PDB entry 7K5Y | electron microscopy, 2.76 A resolution | chains D and J of the 13 polymer chains in the assembly

# Chain D
Name: Histone H2B type 1-J
Organism: Homo sapiens
UniProt: P06899 (H2B1J_HUMAN); residues 0-125 here correspond to UniProt positions 1-126 (UniProt number = residue number + 1)
Chain sequence (126 residues; row label = number of the first residue in the row; numbering starts at 0):
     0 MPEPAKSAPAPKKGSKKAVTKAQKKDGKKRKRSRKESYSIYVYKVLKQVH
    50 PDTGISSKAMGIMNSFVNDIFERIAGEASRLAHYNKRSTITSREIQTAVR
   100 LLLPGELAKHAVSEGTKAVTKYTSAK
Disordered / not traced: 0-29, 125
Swiss-Prot annotation at these positions:
  - modified residue: Pro-1 (N-acetylproline), Glu-2 (ADP-ribosyl glutamic acid), Lys-5 (N6-(2-hydroxyisobutyryl)lysine), Ser-6 (ADP-ribosylserine), Lys-11 (N6-(beta-hydroxybutyryl)lysine), Lys-12 (N6-(2-hydroxyisobutyryl)lysine), Ser-14 (Phosphoserine), Lys-15 (N6-acetyllysine), Lys-16 (N6-(beta-hydroxybutyryl)lysine), Lys-20 (N6-(2-hydroxyisobutyryl)lysine), Lys-23 (N6-(2-hydroxyisobutyryl)lysine), Lys-24 (N6-(2-hydroxyisobutyryl)lysine), Lys-34 (N6-(2-hydroxyisobutyryl)lysine), Glu-35 (PolyADP-ribosyl glutamic acid), Ser-36 (Phosphoserine), Lys-43 (N6-(2-hydroxyisobutyryl)lysine), Lys-46 (N6-(2-hydroxyisobutyryl)lysine), Lys-57 (N6,N6-dimethyllysine), Arg-79 (Dimethylated arginine), Lys-85 (N6,N6,N6-trimethyllysine) and 6 more in UniProt
  - glycosylation: Ser-112 (O-linked (GlcNAc) serine)
  - cross-link (Glycyl lysine isopeptide (Lys-Gly)): Lys-5 (interchain with G-Cter in SUMO2), Lys-20 (interchain with G-Cter in SUMO2), Lys-34 (interchain with G-Cter in ubiquitin), Lys-120 (interchain with G-Cter in ubiquitin)

# Chain J
Molecule: 197-nt DNA strand
Organism: Homo sapiens
Sequence (197 nucleotides; row label = number of the first residue in the row):
     1 GGGGTGGTCGCTGTTCAATACATGCACAGGATGTATATATCTGACACGTG
    51 CCTGGAGACTAGGGAGTAATCCCCTTGGCGGTTAAAACGCGGGGGACAGC
   101 GCGTACGTGCGTTTAAGCGGTGCTAGAGCTGTCTACGACCAATTGAGCGG
   151 CCTCGGCACCGGGATTCTCCAGGGCGGCCGCGTATAGGGTCCAGCCC

# Chain D / chain J interface
Residue-residue contacts (17; chain D residue first):
  Arg-31(D) / DC129(J)  salt bridge to the phosphate
  Ser-32(D) / DC129(J)  phosphate contact
  Arg-33(D) / DC51(J)  base contact
  Arg-33(D) / DC52(J)  hydrogen bond to the sugar
  Glu-35(D) / DG54(J)  sugar contact
  Tyr-42(D) / DA46(J)  hydrogen bond to the phosphate
  Tyr-42(D) / DC47(J)  phosphate contact
  Gly-53(D) / DA46(J)  phosphate contact
  Ile-54(D) / DC45(J)  sugar contact
  Ile-54(D) / DA46(J)  phosphate contact
  Ser-55(D) / DC45(J)  phosphate contact
  Ser-56(D) / DC45(J)  hydrogen bond to the phosphate
  Arg-86(D) / DA65(J)  phosphate contact
  Arg-86(D) / DG66(J)  salt bridge to the phosphate
  Ser-87(D) / DA65(J)  hydrogen bond to the phosphate
  Thr-88(D) / DG64(J)  phosphate contact
  Thr-88(D) / DA65(J)  hydrogen bond to the phosphate
Interface residues without a listed pair, chain D (14 interface residues in all): Lys-30, Lys-85
Interface residues without a listed pair, chain J (13 interface residues in all): DG50, DT53, DG128

# Summary
14 residues of chain D and 13 residues of chain J are in contact, with 5 hydrogen bonds and 2 salt bridges.
Polar contacts include Arg-33(D)/DC52(J), Tyr-42(D)/DA46(J) and Ser-56(D)/DC45(J).
Here chain D is Histone H2B type 1-J and chain J is a 197-nt DNA strand, both from Homo sapiens. Entry 7K5Y
(Cryo-EM structure of a chromatosome containing human linker histone H1.4) was determined by electron
microscopy, deposited together with 7K5X, 7K60, 7K61 and 7K63.
